PDB entry 1I7U | X-ray diffraction, 1.80 A resolution | chains A and B of the 3 polymer chains in the assembly

== Chain A ==
Molecule: HLA class I histocompatibility antigen, a-2 alpha chain
Organism: Homo sapiens
Notes: fragment: extracellular domain, residues 25-299
UniProtKB: P01892 (1A02_HUMAN); residues 1-275 here correspond to UniProt positions 25-299 (UniProt number = residue number + 24)
Sequence (275 residues; row label = number of the first residue in the row):
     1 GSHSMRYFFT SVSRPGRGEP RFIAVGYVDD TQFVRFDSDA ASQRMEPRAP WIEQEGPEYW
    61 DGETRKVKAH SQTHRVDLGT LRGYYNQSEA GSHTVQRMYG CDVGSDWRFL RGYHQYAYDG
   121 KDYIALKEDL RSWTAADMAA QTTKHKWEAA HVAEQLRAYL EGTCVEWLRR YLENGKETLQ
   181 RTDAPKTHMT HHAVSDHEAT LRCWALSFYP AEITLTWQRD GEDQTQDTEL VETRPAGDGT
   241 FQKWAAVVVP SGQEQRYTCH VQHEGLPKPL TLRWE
Cystine bridges: Cys-101/Cys-164, Cys-203/Cys-259

== Chain B ==
Molecule: Beta-2-microglobulin
Organism: Homo sapiens
UniProtKB: P01884 (B2MG_HUMAN); residues 1-99 here correspond to UniProt positions 21-119 (UniProt number = residue number + 20)
Sequence (100 residues; numbered 0 to 99; the number before each row is that of its first residue; numbering starts at 0):
     0 MIQRTPKIQV YSRHPAENGK SNFLNCYVSG FHPSDIEVDL LKNGERIEKV EHSDLSFSKD
    60 WSFYLLYYTE FTPTEKDEYA CRVNHVTLSQ PKIVKWDRDM
Construct notes: cloning artifact (0)
Cystine bridges: Cys-25/Cys-80

== Chain A / chain B interface ==
Contacting residue pairs - 52 pairs, chain A then chain B:
  Phe-8(A) / Ser-55(B)
  Phe-8(A) / Phe-56(B)  hydrophobic
  Phe-9(A) / Phe-56(B)
  Thr-10(A) / Leu-54(B)
  Thr-10(A) / Phe-56(B)
  Thr-10(A) / Phe-62(B)
  Val-12(A) / Ser-33(B)
  Ile-23(A) / Leu-54(B)
  Val-25(A) / Asp-53(B)
  Val-25(A) / Leu-54(B)
  Val-25(A) / Ser-55(B)
  Tyr-27(A) / Ser-55(B)
  Tyr-27(A) / Tyr-63(B)  hydrogen bond
  Gln-32(A) / Asp-53(B)  hydrogen bond
  Arg-35(A) / Asp-53(B)  salt bridge
  Arg-48(A) / Asp-53(B)  salt bridge
  His-93(A) / Met-0(B)
  Gln-96(A) / His-31(B)  hydrogen bond
  Gln-96(A) / Phe-56(B)
  Gln-96(A) / Trp-60(B)  hydrogen bond (side chain-backbone)
  Gln-96(A) / Phe-62(B)
  Arg-97(A) / Phe-56(B)
  Gln-115(A) / Trp-60(B)
  Tyr-116(A) / Trp-60(B)
  Ala-117(A) / Trp-60(B)
  Asp-119(A) / Met-0(B)
  Asp-119(A) / Ile-1(B)
  Asp-119(A) / His-31(B)
  Gly-120(A) / Ile-1(B)
  Gly-120(A) / His-31(B)
  Lys-121(A) / Ile-1(B)
  Asp-122(A) / Trp-60(B)  hydrogen bond
  Arg-202(A) / Asp-98(B)  hydrogen bond (side chain-backbone)
  Trp-204(A) / Asp-98(B)
  Trp-204(A) / Met-99(B)
  Val-231(A) / Gln-8(B)
  Glu-232(A) / Gln-8(B)  hydrogen bond (backbone-side chain)
  Glu-232(A) / Ser-28(B)  hydrogen bond
  Arg-234(A) / Gln-8(B)  hydrogen bond
  Arg-234(A) / Tyr-10(B)
  Arg-234(A) / Met-99(B)  hydrogen bond (side chain-backbone)
  Pro-235(A) / Tyr-10(B)  hydrogen bond (backbone-side chain)
  Pro-235(A) / Tyr-26(B)
  Ala-236(A) / Arg-12(B)  hydrogen bond (backbone-side chain)
  Ala-236(A) / Asn-24(B)  hydrogen bond (backbone-side chain)
  Gly-237(A) / Arg-12(B)  hydrogen bond (backbone-side chain)
  Gly-237(A) / Leu-65(B)
  Asp-238(A) / Arg-12(B)
  Gln-242(A) / Tyr-10(B)
  Gln-242(A) / Ser-11(B)
  Gln-242(A) / Arg-12(B)  hydrogen bond (side chain-backbone)
  Trp-244(A) / Met-99(B)  hydrogen bond (side chain-backbone)
Other interface residues (no listed pair), chain A (37 interface residues in all): Ser-92, Thr-94, Met-98, Tyr-113, Leu-206, Thr-233
Other interface residues (no listed pair), chain B (24 interface residues in all): Lys-6, Pro-14, Lys-58

== Overview ==
Chain A and chain B form an interface of 37 and 24 residues respectively, with 16 hydrogen bonds and 2 salt
bridges. Polar pairs include Arg-35(A)/Asp-53(B), Arg-48(A)/Asp-53(B) and Tyr-27(A)/Tyr-63(B).
Chain A is HLA class I histocompatibility antigen, a-2 alpha chain and chain B is Beta-2-microglobulin, both
from Homo sapiens; the structure, Crystal structure of class I MHC A2 in complex with peptide P1049-6V, was
determined by X-ray diffraction (same publication as 1I7R and 1I7T).
